PDB entry 5H37 | electron microscopy, 4.00 A resolution | chains A and I of the 12 polymer chains in the assembly

[Chain A]
Molecule: structural protein E
Source organism: Zika virus
Reference sequence: A0A024B7W1 (A0A024B7W1_ZIKV); residues 1-504 here correspond to UniProt positions 291-794 (UniProt number = residue number + 290)
Chain sequence (504 residues; row label = number of the first residue in the row):
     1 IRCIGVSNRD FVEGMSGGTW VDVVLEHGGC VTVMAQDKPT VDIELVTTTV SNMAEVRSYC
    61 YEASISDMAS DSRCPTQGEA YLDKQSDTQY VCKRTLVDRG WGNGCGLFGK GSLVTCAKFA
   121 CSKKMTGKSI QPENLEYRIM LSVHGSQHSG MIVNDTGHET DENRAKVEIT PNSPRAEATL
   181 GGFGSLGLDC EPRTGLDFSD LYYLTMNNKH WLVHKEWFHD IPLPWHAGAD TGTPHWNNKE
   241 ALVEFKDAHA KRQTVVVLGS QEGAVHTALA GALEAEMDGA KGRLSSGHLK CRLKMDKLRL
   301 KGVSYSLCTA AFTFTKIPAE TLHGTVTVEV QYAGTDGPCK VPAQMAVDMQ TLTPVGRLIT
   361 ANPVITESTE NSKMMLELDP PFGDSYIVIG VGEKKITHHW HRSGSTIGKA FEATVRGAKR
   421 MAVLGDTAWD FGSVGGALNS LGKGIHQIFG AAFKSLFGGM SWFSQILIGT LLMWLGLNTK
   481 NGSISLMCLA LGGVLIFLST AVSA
Swiss-Prot annotation at these positions:
  - region: Asp98 to Gly111 (Fusion peptide)
  - site: Ala504 (Cleavage)
  - glycosylation: Asn154 (N-linked (GlcNAc...) asparagine)
  - cross-link (Glycyl lysine isopeptide (Lys-Gly)): Lys38 (interchain with G-Cter in ubiquitin), Lys281 (interchain with G-Cter in ubiquitin)
Cystine bridges: Cys3-Cys30, Cys60-Cys121, Cys74-Cys105, Cys92-Cys116, Cys190-Cys291, Cys308-Cys339
Covalent attachments: N-acetylglucosamine (NAG) linked to Asn154

[Chain I]
Molecule: C10 IgG heavy chain variable region
Source organism: Homo sapiens
Chain sequence (127 residues; row label = number of the first residue in the row; a row labelled like 82A-82C holds insertion residues (82A, then the next letters in order)):
     1 EVQLVESGAE VKKPGASVKV SCKASGYTFT SYAMHWVRQA PGQRLEWMGW IN
   52A A
    53 GNGNTKYSQK FQDRVTITRD TSASTAYMEL
82A-82C SSL
    83 RSEDTAIYYC ARDKVDDY
100A-100K GDYWFPTLWYF
   101 DYWGQGTLVT VS
Cystine bridges: Cys22-Cys92

[Chain A / chain I interface]
Pairs across the interface (12; chain A residue first):
  Arg2(A) with Asp99(I), salt bridge; Tyr100(I)
  His27(A) with Tyr100(I)
  Glu44(A) with Tyr100(I), hydrogen bond
  Val46(A) with Asp99(I); Tyr100(I), hydrophobic
  Thr47(A) with Tyr100(I)
  Met140(A) with Asp99(I)
  Ser149(A) with Leu100H(I)
  Gly150(A) with Trp100I(I)
  Val153(A) with Trp100I(I), hydrophobic
  Glu276(A) with Asp100B(I)
Other interface residues (no listed pair), chain A (12 interface residues in all): Leu45, Met151
Other interface residues (no listed pair), chain I (6 interface residues in all): Asn54

[Overview]
Chain A and chain I form an interface of 12 and 6 residues respectively, with 1 hydrogen bond and 1 salt
bridge. Polar contacts include Arg2(A)-Asp99(I) and Glu44(A)-Tyr100(I).
Chain A is structural protein E (Zika virus) and chain I is C10 IgG heavy chain variable region (Homo
sapiens); the structure, Cryo-EM structure of zika virus complexed with Fab C10 at pH 8.0, was determined by
electron microscopy (same publication as 5H30 and 5H32).
